PDB entry 3W7T | X-ray diffraction, 1.50 A resolution | chain A

== Chain A ==
Name: Uncharacterized protein YgjK
Source organism: Escherichia coli
UniProtKB: P42592 (YGJK_ECOLI); residues 1-760 here correspond to UniProt positions 24-783 (UniProt number = residue number + 23)
Amino-acid sequence (760 residues; numbered 1 to 760; the number before each row is that of its first residue):
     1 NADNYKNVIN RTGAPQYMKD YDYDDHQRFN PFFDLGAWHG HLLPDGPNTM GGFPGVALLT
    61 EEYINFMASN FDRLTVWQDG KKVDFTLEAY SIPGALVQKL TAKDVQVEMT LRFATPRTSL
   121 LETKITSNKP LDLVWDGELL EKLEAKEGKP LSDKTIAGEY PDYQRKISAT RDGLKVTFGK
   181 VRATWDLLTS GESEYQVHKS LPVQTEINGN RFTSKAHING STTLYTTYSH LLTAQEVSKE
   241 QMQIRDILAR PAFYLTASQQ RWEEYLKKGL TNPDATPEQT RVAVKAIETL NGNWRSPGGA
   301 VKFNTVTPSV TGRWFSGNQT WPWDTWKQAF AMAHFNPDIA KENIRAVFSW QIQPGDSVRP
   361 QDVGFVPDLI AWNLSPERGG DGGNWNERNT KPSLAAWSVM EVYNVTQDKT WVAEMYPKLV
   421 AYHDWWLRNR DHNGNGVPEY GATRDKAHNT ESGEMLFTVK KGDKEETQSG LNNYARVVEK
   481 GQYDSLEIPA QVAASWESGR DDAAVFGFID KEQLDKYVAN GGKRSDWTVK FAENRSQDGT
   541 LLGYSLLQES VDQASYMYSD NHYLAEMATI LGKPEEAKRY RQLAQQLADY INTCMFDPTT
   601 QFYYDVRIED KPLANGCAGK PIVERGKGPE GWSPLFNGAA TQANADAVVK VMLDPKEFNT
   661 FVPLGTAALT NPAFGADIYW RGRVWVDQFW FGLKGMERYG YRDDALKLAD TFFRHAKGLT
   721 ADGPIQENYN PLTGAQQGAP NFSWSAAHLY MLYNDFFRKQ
Disulfide bonds: C594-C617
Metal / ion sites: Ca2+: D431, N433, N435, V437, E439, E549
Small-molecule neighbours:
  - beta-D-mannopyranose (BMA), molecule 1: W77, G80, D132, V134, K215
  - beta-D-mannopyranose (BMA), molecule 2: P308, F315, W321, W323, D324, K391, G499, W680, W685, F742, W744
  - beta-D-mannopyranose (BMA), molecule 3: F315, W321, D368, L369, N386, K391, W496
Swiss-Prot annotation at these positions:
  - active site: D501 (Proton donor), E727 (Proton acceptor)
  - binding site (Ca(2+)): D431, N433, N435, V437, E439, E549

== Summary ==
Chain A binds 3 copies of beta-D-mannopyranose. D431, N433, N435, V437, E439 and E549 coordinate Ca2+. Curated
annotation (UniProt) lists active-site residues D501 and E727 and 6 Ca2+-binding residues.
Chain A is Uncharacterized protein YgjK (Escherichia coli); the structure, Escherichia coli K12 YgjK complexed
with mannose, was determined by X-ray diffraction together with 3W7S, 3W7U and 3D3I from the same study.
